Entry 6AMA (X-ray diffraction, 3.09 A resolution); this record covers chains K and R of the 13 polymer chains in the assembly.

# Chain K
Molecule: Putative DNA-binding protein
From: Streptomyces venezuelae
UniProtKB: A0A0M7QSG5 (A0A0M7QSG5_STRVZ); numbering as in UniProt (aligned over 1-68)
Chain sequence (71 residues; row label = number of the first residue in the row; numbers below 1 keep their minus sign (Gly-2 is residue -2)):
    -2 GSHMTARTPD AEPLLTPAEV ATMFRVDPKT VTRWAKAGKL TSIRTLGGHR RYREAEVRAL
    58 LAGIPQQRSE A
Not modelled in the structure: -2 to 8, 63-68
Differences from the reference sequence: expression tag (-2 to 0)
From the paper describing this entry:
  - binding site for the 99-nt DNA strand: Thr27, Arg30, Trp31, His46, Arg48

# Chain R
Molecule: 99-nt DNA strand
Sequence (99 nucleotides; row label = number of the first residue in the row):
    11 ATTCGGGTAA TTCGGGTAAT TCGGGTAATT CGGGTAATTC GGGTAATTCG GGTAATTCGG
    71 GTAATTCGGG TAATTCGGGT AATTCGGGTA ATTCGGGTA

# Chain K / chain R interface
Pairs across the interface (16):
  Pro14(K) with DT58(R), phosphate contact
  Ala15(K) with DT58(R), hydrogen bond to the phosphate
  Pro25(K) with DT58(R), phosphate contact
  Lys26(K) with DC59(R), base contact; DG60(R), hydrogen bond to the base; DG61(R), base contact
  Thr29(K) with DC59(R), hydrogen bond to the phosphate
  Arg30(K) with DG62(R), base contact
  Lys33(K) with DG60(R), salt bridge to the phosphate
  Arg41(K) with DG60(R), salt bridge to the phosphate
  Gly45(K) with DC59(R), sugar contact
  His46(K) with DT57(R), base contact; DT58(R), sugar contact; DC59(R), phosphate contact
  Arg47(K) with DC59(R), salt bridge to the phosphate; DG60(R), salt bridge to the phosphate
Interface residues without a listed pair, chain K (12 interface residues in all): Thr13

# In short
Chain K and chain R form an interface of 12 and 6 residues respectively, with 3 hydrogen bonds and 4 salt
bridges. Polar pairs include Lys26(K)-DG60(R), Ala15(K)-DT58(R) and Thr29(K)-DC59(R). The paper reports a
binding site for the 99-nt DNA strand at Thr27(K), Arg30(K) and Trp31(K) among others.
Here chain K is Putative DNA-binding protein (Streptomyces venezuelae) and chain R is a 99-nt DNA strand.
Entry 6AMA (Structure of S. coelicolor/S. venezuelae BldC-smeA-ssfA complex to 3.09 Angstrom) was determined
by X-ray diffraction, deposited together with 6AMK.
